PDB entry 6G7R | X-ray diffraction, 1.20 A resolution | chains S and L of the 4 polymer chains in the assembly

# Chain S
Protein: Hydrogenase-1 small chain
Organism: Escherichia coli K-12
Notes: EC 1.12.99.6
UniProtKB: P69739 (MBHS_ECOLI); residues 1-327 here correspond to UniProt positions 46-372 (UniProt number = residue number + 45)
Amino-acid sequence (335 residues; numbered 1 to 335; the number before each row is that of its first residue):
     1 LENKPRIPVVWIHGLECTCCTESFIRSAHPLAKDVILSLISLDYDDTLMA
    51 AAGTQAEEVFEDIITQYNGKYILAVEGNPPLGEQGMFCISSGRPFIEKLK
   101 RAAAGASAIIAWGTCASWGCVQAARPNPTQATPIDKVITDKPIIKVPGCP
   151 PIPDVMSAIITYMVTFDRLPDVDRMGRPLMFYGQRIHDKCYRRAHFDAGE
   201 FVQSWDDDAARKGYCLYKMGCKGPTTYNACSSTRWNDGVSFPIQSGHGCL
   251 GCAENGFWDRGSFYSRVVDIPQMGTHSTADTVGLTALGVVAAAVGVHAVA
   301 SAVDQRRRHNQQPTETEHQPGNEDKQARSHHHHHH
Unresolved in the structure: 1-4, 268-335
Construct notes: expression tag (328-335)
Curated features (UniProtKB/Swiss-Prot):
  - binding site ([4Fe-4S] cluster): Cys-17, Cys-20, Cys-115, Cys-149, His-187, Cys-190, Cys-215, Cys-221
  - binding site ([3Fe-4S] cluster): Cys-230, Cys-249, Cys-252

# Chain L
Protein: Hydrogenase-1 large chain
Organism: Escherichia coli (strain K12)
Notes: EC 1.12.99.6
UniProtKB: P0ACD8 (MBHL_ECOLI); residue numbers follow UniProt; this construct covers 1-582
Amino-acid sequence (582 residues; each row starts with the number of its first residue):
     1 MSTQYETQGYTINNAGRRLVVDPITRIQGHMRCEVNINDQNVITNAVSCG
    51 TMFRGLEIILQGRDPRDAWAFVERICGVCTGVHALASVYAIEDAIGIKVP
   101 DNANIIRNIMLATLWCHDHLVHFYQLAGMDWIDVLDALKADPRKTSELAQ
   151 SLSSWPKSSPGYFFDVQNRLKKFVEGGQLGIFRNGYWGHPQYKLPPEANL
   201 MGFAHYLEALDFQREIVKIHAVFGGKNPHPNWIVGGMPCAINIDESGAVG
   251 AVNMERLNLVQSIITRTADFINNVMIPDALAIGQFNKPWSEIGTGLSDKC
   301 VLSYGAFPDIANDFGEKSLLMPGGAVINGDFNNVLPVDLVDPQQVQEFVD
   351 HAWYRYPNDQVGRHPFDGITDPWYNPGDVKGSDTNIQQLNEQERYSWIKA
   401 PRWRGNAMEVGPLARTLIAYHKGDAATVESVDRMMSALNLPLSGIQSTLG
   451 RILCRAHEAQWAAGKLQYFFDKLMTNLKNGNLATASTEKWEPATWPTECR
   501 GVGFTEAPRGALGHWAAIRDGKIDLYQCVVPTTWNASPRDPKGQIGAYEA
   551 ALMNTKMAIPEQPLEILRTLHSFDPCLACSTH
Unresolved in the structure: 1
Construct notes: conflict Gln-28 (Glu in P0ACD8)
Curated features (UniProtKB/Swiss-Prot):
  - binding site (Ni(2+)): Cys-76, Cys-79, Cys-576, Cys-579

# Chain S / chain L interface
Contacting residue pairs (204):
  Pro-5(S) / Gln-178(L)
  Arg-6(S) / Phe-173(L)  hydrogen bond (side chain-backbone)
  Arg-6(S) / Gln-178(L)  hydrogen bond (backbone-side chain)
  His-13(S) / His-30(L)  hydrogen bond (backbone-side chain)
  Gly-14(S) / His-30(L)  hydrogen bond (backbone-side chain)
  Leu-15(S) / Met-52(L)  hydrophobic
  Leu-15(S) / Phe-53(L)
  Glu-16(S) / Gln-28(L)
  Glu-16(S) / Met-52(L)
  Glu-16(S) / Ala-578(L)
  Cys-17(S) / Gln-28(L)
  Cys-17(S) / Arg-54(L)
  Cys-17(S) / Arg-74(L)
  Cys-17(S) / Ile-75(L)
  Cys-17(S) / Cys-76(L)
  Cys-17(S) / Gly-77(L)  hydrogen bond (backbone-backbone)
  Cys-17(S) / Val-78(L)
  Cys-17(S) / His-229(L)  hydrogen bond
  Thr-18(S) / Gln-28(L)  hydrogen bond
  Thr-18(S) / Val-78(L)
  Cys-19(S) / Gly-77(L)
  Cys-19(S) / Pro-228(L)
  Cys-19(S) / His-229(L)
  Glu-22(S) / Gly-77(L)
  Glu-22(S) / Val-78(L)
  Glu-22(S) / His-117(L)
  Glu-22(S) / Pro-228(L)
  Ser-23(S) / Pro-228(L)
  Ile-25(S) / Gln-213(L)  hydrogen bond (backbone-side chain)
  Arg-26(S) / His-117(L)  hydrogen bond
  Arg-26(S) / Gln-213(L)  hydrogen bond
  Arg-26(S) / Arg-214(L)
  Arg-26(S) / Val-217(L)
  Arg-26(S) / Asn-227(L)  hydrogen bond
  Arg-26(S) / Pro-228(L)
  Ser-27(S) / Arg-214(L)
  Ala-28(S) / Arg-214(L)
  Leu-31(S) / Asp-211(L)
  Leu-31(S) / Arg-214(L)
  Lys-33(S) / Leu-210(L)
  Lys-33(S) / Asp-211(L)  salt bridge
  Asp-34(S) / Arg-169(L)  salt bridge
  Ile-36(S) / Phe-173(L)
  Leu-37(S) / Arg-169(L)
  Leu-37(S) / Phe-173(L)
  Ser-38(S) / Arg-169(L)  hydrogen bond
  Ser-41(S) / Gln-178(L)
  Leu-42(S) / Gly-180(L)
  Leu-42(S) / Ile-181(L)
  Asp-43(S) / Gly-180(L)
  Asp-43(S) / Arg-183(L)  salt bridge
  Asp-46(S) / Thr-25(L)
  Asp-46(S) / Arg-26(L)  hydrogen bond (backbone-backbone)
  Thr-47(S) / Arg-26(L)
  Thr-47(S) / Leu-126(L)
  Leu-48(S) / Arg-26(L)
  Leu-48(S) / Met-129(L)
  Leu-48(S) / Ile-181(L)
  Met-49(S) / Thr-25(L)
  Met-49(S) / Arg-26(L)  hydrogen bond (backbone-side chain)
  Met-49(S) / Ile-181(L)
  Ala-50(S) / Arg-26(L)  hydrogen bond (backbone-side chain)
  Ala-50(S) / Met-129(L)
  Ala-50(S) / Ile-181(L)  hydrogen bond (backbone-backbone)
  Ala-50(S) / Tyr-186(L)
  Ala-50(S) / Trp-187(L)  hydrophobic
  Ala-51(S) / Thr-25(L)  hydrogen bond (backbone-side chain)
  Ala-51(S) / Arg-183(L)
  Ala-51(S) / Asn-184(L)
  Ala-51(S) / Tyr-186(L)
  Ala-52(S) / Pro-23(L)
  Ala-52(S) / Thr-25(L)
  Ala-52(S) / Tyr-186(L)  hydrogen bond (backbone-side chain)
  Ala-52(S) / Leu-567(L)  hydrophobic
  Gly-53(S) / Val-21(L)
  Gly-53(S) / Asp-22(L)
  Gly-53(S) / Pro-23(L)  hydrogen bond (backbone-backbone)
  Gln-55(S) / Asn-184(L)  hydrogen bond (backbone-side chain)
  Gln-55(S) / Tyr-186(L)  hydrogen bond
  Gln-55(S) / Glu-561(L)  hydrogen bond (side chain-backbone)
  Gln-55(S) / Pro-563(L)
  Glu-57(S) / Asp-22(L)
  Glu-58(S) / Asn-184(L)  hydrogen bond
  Val-59(S) / Arg-183(L)
  Val-59(S) / Asn-184(L)
  Asp-62(S) / Arg-183(L)  salt bridge
  Ile-63(S) / Arg-183(L)
  Glu-83(S) / Trp-373(L)
  Glu-83(S) / Tyr-374(L)  hydrogen bond (side chain-backbone)
  Gln-84(S) / Asp-383(L)
  Gln-84(S) / Thr-384(L)
  Met-86(S) / Tyr-374(L)
  Met-86(S) / Asp-383(L)
  Met-86(S) / Thr-384(L)
  Met-86(S) / Ile-386(L)  hydrophobic
  Met-86(S) / Trp-397(L)  hydrogen bond (backbone-side chain)
  Phe-87(S) / Thr-51(L)
  Phe-87(S) / Met-52(L)
  Phe-87(S) / Phe-53(L)  hydrogen bond (backbone-backbone)
  Phe-87(S) / Pro-372(L)  hydrophobic
  Phe-87(S) / Trp-397(L)  hydrophobic
  Cys-88(S) / His-30(L)
  Cys-88(S) / Thr-51(L)
  Ile-89(S) / Thr-51(L)  hydrogen bond (backbone-backbone)
  Ser-90(S) / Asp-22(L)
  Ser-91(S) / Asp-22(L)  hydrogen bond (backbone-side chain)
  Ser-91(S) / Pro-23(L)
  Gly-92(S) / Asp-22(L)  hydrogen bond (backbone-side chain)
  Gly-92(S) / Arg-32(L)
  Gly-92(S) / Thr-384(L)
  Gly-92(S) / Asn-385(L)
  Gly-92(S) / Ile-386(L)  hydrogen bond (backbone-backbone)
  Arg-93(S) / Thr-384(L)
  Arg-93(S) / Asn-385(L)  hydrogen bond
  Pro-94(S) / Thr-384(L)
  Val-121(S) / Leu-56(L)  hydrophobic
  Val-121(S) / Ile-59(L)
  Val-121(S) / Phe-71(L)
  Val-121(S) / Arg-74(L)
  Gln-122(S) / Arg-54(L)
  Gln-122(S) / Ile-59(L)
  Ala-124(S) / Ile-59(L)
  Ala-124(S) / Arg-63(L)
  Arg-125(S) / Ile-59(L)
  Arg-125(S) / Arg-63(L)  hydrogen bond (backbone-side chain)
  Pro-126(S) / Ile-58(L)  hydrophobic
  Pro-126(S) / Ile-59(L)
  Pro-128(S) / Arg-54(L)
  Pro-128(S) / Gly-55(L)
  Pro-128(S) / Ile-58(L)  hydrophobic
  Pro-128(S) / Ile-59(L)
  Thr-129(S) / Phe-53(L)
  Thr-129(S) / Arg-54(L)
  Cys-149(S) / Arg-74(L)  hydrogen bond (backbone-side chain)
  Cys-149(S) / Lys-226(L)  hydrogen bond (backbone-side chain)
  Cys-149(S) / His-229(L)
  Pro-150(S) / Lys-226(L)
  Pro-150(S) / Pro-228(L)
  Arg-192(S) / Gly-250(L)  hydrogen bond (side chain-backbone)
  Trp-205(S) / Ile-233(L)  hydrophobic
  Trp-205(S) / Ala-485(L)  hydrophobic
  Trp-205(S) / Thr-487(L)
  Trp-205(S) / Trp-490(L)
  Asp-206(S) / Ala-240(L)
  Asp-206(S) / Ala-483(L)
  Asp-206(S) / Thr-484(L)  hydrogen bond (side chain-backbone)
  Asp-206(S) / Ala-485(L)
  Ala-210(S) / Ala-240(L)
  Arg-211(S) / Ile-241(L)
  Arg-211(S) / Asn-242(L)  hydrogen bond (backbone-side chain)
  Arg-211(S) / Gly-247(L)
  Arg-211(S) / Ala-251(L)
  Arg-211(S) / Leu-482(L)
  Arg-211(S) / Ala-483(L)
  Lys-212(S) / Ser-246(L)
  Lys-212(S) / Gly-247(L)
  Gly-213(S) / Gly-250(L)  hydrogen bond (backbone-backbone)
  Trp-235(S) / Gly-225(L)
  Trp-235(S) / Lys-226(L)
  Trp-235(S) / Asn-227(L)
  Asn-236(S) / Val-217(L)
  Asn-236(S) / Lys-218(L)
  Asn-236(S) / Ala-221(L)
  Asn-236(S) / Lys-226(L)
  Asn-236(S) / Asn-227(L)  hydrogen bond (side chain-backbone)
  Asp-237(S) / Lys-218(L)  salt bridge
  Val-239(S) / Lys-218(L)
  Val-239(S) / Ala-221(L)  hydrophobic
  Val-239(S) / Val-222(L)  hydrophobic
  Val-239(S) / Arg-256(L)  hydrogen bond (backbone-side chain)
  Val-239(S) / Leu-259(L)  hydrophobic
  Ser-240(S) / Ala-221(L)  hydrogen bond (side chain-backbone)
  Ser-240(S) / Gly-225(L)
  Phe-241(S) / Gly-225(L)  hydrogen bond (backbone-backbone)
  Pro-242(S) / Gly-225(L)
  Pro-242(S) / Lys-226(L)
  Pro-242(S) / Asn-231(L)
  Gln-244(S) / Arg-256(L)
  Ser-245(S) / Ala-221(L)  hydrogen bond (side chain-backbone)
  Ser-245(S) / Val-222(L)  hydrogen bond (side chain-backbone)
  Ser-245(S) / Gly-225(L)  hydrogen bond (side chain-backbone)
  Ser-245(S) / Pro-238(L)
  Ser-245(S) / Cys-239(L)
  Gly-246(S) / Pro-238(L)
  His-247(S) / Trp-69(L)
  His-247(S) / Asn-231(L)
  His-247(S) / Trp-232(L)
  His-247(S) / Ile-233(L)
  Leu-250(S) / Asn-231(L)
  Trp-258(S) / Arg-63(L)  hydrogen bond (backbone-side chain)
  Trp-258(S) / Ala-70(L)
  Trp-258(S) / Phe-71(L)  hydrophobic
  Trp-258(S) / Arg-74(L)
  Asp-259(S) / Arg-63(L)  salt bridge
  Ser-262(S) / Asp-67(L)  hydrogen bond
  Phe-263(S) / Asp-67(L)  hydrogen bond (backbone-side chain)
  Phe-263(S) / Ala-70(L)  hydrophobic
  Phe-263(S) / Phe-71(L)  hydrophobic
  Tyr-264(S) / Arg-66(L)
  Tyr-264(S) / Asp-67(L)
  Tyr-264(S) / Trp-69(L)  hydrogen bond
  Tyr-264(S) / Trp-232(L)
  Tyr-264(S) / Ile-233(L)
  Tyr-264(S) / Trp-490(L)  hydrophobic
Other interface residues (no listed pair), chain S (90 interface residues in all): Tyr-44, Thr-54, Ala-56, Gln-66, Tyr-67, Ser-204, Arg-234, Gly-261
Other interface residues (no listed pair), chain L (97 interface residues in all): Ile-27, Gly-29, Asp-64, Gln-125, Phe-182, Gly-185, Leu-207, Glu-215, Phe-223, Gly-224, Trp-353, Gln-387, Gln-562

# Overview
90 residues of chain S and 97 residues of chain L are in contact, with 49 hydrogen bonds and 6 salt bridges.
Among the polar pairs are Lys-33(S)/Asp-211(L), Asp-34(S)/Arg-169(L) and Asp-43(S)/Arg-183(L).
Chain S is Hydrogenase-1 small chain (Escherichia coli K-12) and chain L is Hydrogenase-1 large chain
(Escherichia coli (strain K12)); the structure, Structure of fully reduced variant E28Q of E. coli
hydrogenase-1 at pH 8, was determined by X-ray diffraction (same publication as 5LRY, 6FPI, 6FPO, 6FPW, 6GAL,
6GAM and 6GAN).
